Entry 3REL (X-ray diffraction, 2.70 A resolution); this record covers chains D and I of the 10 polymer chains in the assembly.

== Chain D ==
Name: Histone H2B 1.1
From: Xenopus laevis
Reference sequence: P02281 (H2B11_XENLA); residues 1-122 here correspond to UniProt positions 5-126 (UniProt number = residue number + 4)
Chain sequence (122 residues; numbered 1 to 122; the number before each row is that of its first residue):
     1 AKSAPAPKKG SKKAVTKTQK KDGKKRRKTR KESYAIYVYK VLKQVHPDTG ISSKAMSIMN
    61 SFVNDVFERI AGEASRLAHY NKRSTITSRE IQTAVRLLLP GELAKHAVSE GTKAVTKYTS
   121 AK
Not modelled in the structure: 1-23
Construct notes: variant Thr29 (Ser33 in P02281)
Bound ions: Mn2+ near Val45 (its only coordinating residue here)
UniProt features mapped onto this chain:
  - modified residue: Lys2 (N6-acetyllysine), Lys9 (N6-acetyllysine), Ser11 (Phosphoserine), Lys12 (N6-acetyllysine), Lys17 (N6-acetyllysine)
  - glycosylation: Ser109 (O-linked (GlcNAc) serine)
  - cross-link: Lys117 (Glycyl lysine isopeptide (Lys-Gly) (interchain with G-Cter in ubiquitin))

== Chain I ==
Molecule: 146-nt DNA strand
Sequence (146 nucleotides; row label = number of the first residue in the row; numbers below 1 keep their minus sign (DA-72 is residue -72)):
   -72 ATCTCCAAAT ATCCCTTGCG GATCGTAGAA AAAGTGTGTC AAACTGCGCT ATCAAAGGGA
   -12 AACTTCAACT GAATTCAGTT GAAGTTTCCC TTTGATAGCG CAGTTTGACA CACTTTTTCT
    48 ACGATCCGCA AGGGATATTT GGAGAT
Bound ions: platinum (II) ion site 1 near DA-72 (its only coordinating residue here); platinum (II) ion site 2 near DA-46 (its only coordinating residue here); platinum (II) ion site 3 near DG-45 (its only coordinating residue here); platinum (II) ion site 4 near DG-35 (its only coordinating residue here); platinum (II) ion site 5 near DG-16 (its only coordinating residue here); platinum (II) ion site 6 near DG-14 (its only coordinating residue here); platinum (II) ion site 7 near DG5 (its only coordinating residue here); platinum (II) ion site 8 near DG25 (its only coordinating residue here); platinum (II) ion site 9 near DG27 (its only coordinating residue here); platinum (II) ion site 10 near DG59 (its only coordinating residue here); platinum (II) ion site 11 near DG69 (its only coordinating residue here); platinum (II) ion site 12 near DG71 (its only coordinating residue here)

== Chain D / chain I interface ==
Pairs across the interface - 22 pairs, chain D then chain I:
  Lys24(D) - DT-47(I)  salt bridge to the phosphate
  Lys25(D) - DT31(I)  phosphate contact
  Arg26(D) - DG30(I)  base contact
  Arg26(D) - DT31(I)  phosphate contact
  Arg27(D) - DT-47(I)  sugar contact
  Arg27(D) - DG30(I)  sugar contact
  Arg27(D) - DT31(I)  hydrogen bond to the phosphate
  Thr29(D) - DA29(I)  phosphate contact
  Thr29(D) - DG30(I)  hydrogen bond to the phosphate
  Arg30(D) - DA-46(I)  hydrogen bond to the sugar
  Arg30(D) - DG-45(I)  sugar contact
  Tyr39(D) - DG-53(I)  hydrogen bond to the phosphate
  Tyr39(D) - DG-52(I)  phosphate contact
  Gly50(D) - DG-53(I)  phosphate contact
  Ile51(D) - DG-53(I)  hydrogen bond to the phosphate
  Ser52(D) - DC-54(I)  phosphate contact
  Ser53(D) - DC-54(I)  hydrogen bond to the phosphate
  Arg83(D) - DT-34(I)  salt bridge to the phosphate
  Ser84(D) - DG-35(I)  sugar contact
  Ser84(D) - DT-34(I)  hydrogen bond to the phosphate
  Thr85(D) - DG-35(I)  phosphate contact
  Thr85(D) - DT-34(I)  hydrogen bond to the phosphate
Other interface residues (no listed pair), chain D (15 interface residues in all): Lys82
Other interface residues (no listed pair), chain I (12 interface residues in all): DC-33

== Overview ==
15 residues of chain D and 12 residues of chain I are in contact, with 8 hydrogen bonds and 2 salt bridges.
Polar contacts include Arg30(D)-DA-46(I), Arg27(D)-DT31(I) and Thr29(D)-DG30(I).
Here chain D is Histone H2B 1.1 (Xenopus laevis) and chain I is a 146-nt DNA strand. Entry 3REL (2.7 Angstrom
Crystal Structure of the Nucleosome Core Particle Assembled with a 146 bp Alpha-Satellite DNA ...) was
determined by X-ray diffraction, deposited together with 3REH, 3REI, 3REJ and 3REK.
